PDB entry 8WGL | X-ray diffraction, 2.30 A resolution | chain A

[Chain A]
Molecule: ABC-type uncharacterized transport system periplasmic component-like protein
Source organism: Rhodothermus marinus DSM 4252
Reference sequence: D0MDR1 (D0MDR1_RHOM4); numbering as in UniProt (aligned over 1-185)
Amino-acid sequence (185 residues; each row starts with the number of its first residue):
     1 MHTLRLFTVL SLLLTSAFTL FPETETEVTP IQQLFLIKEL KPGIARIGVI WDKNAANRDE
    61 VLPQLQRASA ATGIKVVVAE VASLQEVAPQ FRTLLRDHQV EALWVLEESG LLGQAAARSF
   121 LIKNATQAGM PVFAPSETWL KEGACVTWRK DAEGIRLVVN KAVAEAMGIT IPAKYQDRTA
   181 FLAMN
Unresolved in the structure: 1-26, 183-185
Bound ions: Hg2+ near C145 (its only coordinating residue here)
Reported in the primary citation:
  - Hg2+ coordination: C145
  - binding site for Hg2+: T126, V132, V163, M167

[Summary]
From the paper: a binding site for Hg2+ at T126, V132 and V163 among others; Hg2+ coordination by C145.
Chain A is ABC-type uncharacterized transport system periplasmic component-like protein (Rhodothermus marinus
DSM 4252); the structure, Crystal structure of Rhodothermus marinus substrate-binding protein (Hg soaking),
was determined by X-ray diffraction together with 8WGK from the same study.
